5UH9 - chains C and D of the 9 polymer chains in the assembly; structure by X-ray diffraction, 4.40 A resolution (low resolution: residue-level contacts below are approximate; hydrogen-bond / salt-bridge calls are withheld).

# Chain C
Name: DNA-directed RNA polymerase subunit beta
From: Mycobacterium tuberculosis (strain ATCC 25618 / H37Rv)
Notes: EC 2.7.7.6
Reference sequence: P9WGY9 (RPOB_MYCTU); residues 1-1178 here = UniProt positions 1-1178
Chain sequence (1178 residues; each row starts with the number of its first residue):
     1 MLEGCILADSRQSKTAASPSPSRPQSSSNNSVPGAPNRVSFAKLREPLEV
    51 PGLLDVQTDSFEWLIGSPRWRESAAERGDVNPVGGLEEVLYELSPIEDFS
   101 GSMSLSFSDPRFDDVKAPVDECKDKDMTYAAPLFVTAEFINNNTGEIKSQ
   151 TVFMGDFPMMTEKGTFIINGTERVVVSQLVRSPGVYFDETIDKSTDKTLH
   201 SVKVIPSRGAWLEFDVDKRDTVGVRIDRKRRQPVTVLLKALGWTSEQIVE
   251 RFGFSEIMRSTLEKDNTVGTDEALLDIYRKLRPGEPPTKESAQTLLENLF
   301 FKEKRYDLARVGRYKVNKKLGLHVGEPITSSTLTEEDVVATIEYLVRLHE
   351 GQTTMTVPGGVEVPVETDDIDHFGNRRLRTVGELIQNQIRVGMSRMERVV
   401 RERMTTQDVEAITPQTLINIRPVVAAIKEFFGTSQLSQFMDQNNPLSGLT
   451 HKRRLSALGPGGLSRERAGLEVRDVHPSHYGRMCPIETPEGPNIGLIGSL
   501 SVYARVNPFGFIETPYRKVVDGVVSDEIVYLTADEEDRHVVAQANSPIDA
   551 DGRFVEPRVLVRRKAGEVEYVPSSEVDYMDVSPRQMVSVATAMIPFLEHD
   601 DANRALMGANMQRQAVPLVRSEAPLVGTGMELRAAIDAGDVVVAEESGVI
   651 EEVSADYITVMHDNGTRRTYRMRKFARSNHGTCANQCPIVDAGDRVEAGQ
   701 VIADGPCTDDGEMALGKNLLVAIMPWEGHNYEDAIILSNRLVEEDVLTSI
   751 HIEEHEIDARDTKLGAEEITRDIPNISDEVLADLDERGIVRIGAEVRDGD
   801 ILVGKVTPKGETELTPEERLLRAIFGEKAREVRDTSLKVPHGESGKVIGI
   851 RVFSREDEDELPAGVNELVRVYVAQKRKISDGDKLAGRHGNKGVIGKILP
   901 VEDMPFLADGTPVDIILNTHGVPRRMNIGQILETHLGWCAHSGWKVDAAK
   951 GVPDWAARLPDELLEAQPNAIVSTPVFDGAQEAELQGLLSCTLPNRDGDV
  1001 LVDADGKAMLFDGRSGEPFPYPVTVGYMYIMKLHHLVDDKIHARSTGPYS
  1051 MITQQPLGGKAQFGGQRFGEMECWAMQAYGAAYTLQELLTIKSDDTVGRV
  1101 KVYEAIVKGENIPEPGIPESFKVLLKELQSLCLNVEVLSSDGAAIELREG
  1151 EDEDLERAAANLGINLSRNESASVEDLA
Not modelled in the structure: 1-27, 1154-1178
Curated features (UniProtKB/Swiss-Prot):
  - natural variant: Val-423 (V423A: In strain: vr1), Leu-436 (L436P: In strain: vr2), Ser-437 (S437T: In strain: vr3), Gln-438 to Asp-441 (sequence variant, change not given here; In strain: RJ49), Gln-438 (Q438L: In strain: vr4), Phe-439 (F439V: In strain: RJ37), Met-440 to Asn-443 (deletion: In strain: RJ55), Asp-441 (D441V: In strain: vr3), Leu-449 to Lys-452 (sequence variant, change not given here; In strain: RJ48), His-451 (H451D: In strain: vr5; H451L: In strain: SP28; H451N: In strain: vr6; H451P: In strain: vr8; H451Q: In strain: vr1; H451R: In strain: vr7), Ser-456 (S456L: In strain: vr11 and RJ37; S456Q: In strain: vr9; S456W: In strain: vr10), Leu-458 (L458P: In strain: vr12 and SP22)
  - mutagenesis: Glu-138 (E138R: Weakens interaction with TRCF and CarD), Ile-147 (I147A: Weakens interaction with TRCF and CarD), Lys-148 (K148A: Does not affect association with TRCF, but weakens interaction with CarD), Ser-149 (S149A: Does not affect association with TRCF, but weakens interaction with CarD)

# Chain D
Name: DNA-directed RNA polymerase subunit beta'
From: Mycobacterium tuberculosis (strain ATCC 25618 / H37Rv)
Notes: EC 2.7.7.6
Reference sequence: P9WGY7 (RPOC_MYCTU); residues 1-1316 here = UniProt positions 1-1316
Chain sequence (1316 residues; numbered 1 to 1316; the number before each row is that of its first residue):
     1 MLDVNFFDELRIGLATAEDIRQWSYGEVKKPETINYRTLKPEKDGLFCEK
    51 IFGPTRDWECYCGKYKRVRFKGIICERCGVEVTRAKVRRERMGHIELAAP
   101 VTHIWYFKGVPSRLGYLLDLAPKDLEKIIYFAAYVITSVDEEMRHNELST
   151 LEAEMAVERKAVEDQRDGELEARAQKLEADLAELEAEGAKADARRKVRDG
   201 GEREMRQIRDRAQRELDRLEDIWSTFTKLAPKQLIVDENLYRELVDRYGE
   251 YFTGAMGAESIQKLIENFDIDAEAESLRDVIRNGKGQKKLRALKRLKVVA
   301 AFQQSGNSPMGMVLDAVPVIPPELRPMVQLDGGRFATSDLNDLYRRVINR
   351 NNRLKRLIDLGAPEIIVNNEKRMLQESVDALFDNGRRGRPVTGPGNRPLK
   401 SLSDLLKGKQGRFRQNLLGKRVDYSGRSVIVVGPQLKLHQCGLPKLMALE
   451 LFKPFVMKRLVDLNHAQNIKSAKRMVERQRPQVWDVLEEVIAEHPVLLNR
   501 APTLHRLGIQAFEPMLVEGKAIQLHPLVCEAFNADFDGDQMAVHLPLSAE
   551 AQAEARILMLSSNNILSPASGRPLAMPRLDMVTGLYYLTTEVPGDTGEYQ
   601 PASGDHPETGVYSSPAEAIMAADRGVLSVRAKIKVRLTQLRPPVEIEAEL
   651 FGHSGWQPGDAWMAETTLGRVMFNELLPLGYPFVNKQMHKKVQAAIINDL
   701 AERYPMIVVAQTVDKLKDAGFYWATRSGVTVSMADVLVPPRKKEILDHYE
   751 ERADKVEKQFQRGALNHDERNEALVEIWKEATDEVGQALREHYPDDNPII
   801 TIVDSGATGNFTQTRTLAGMKGLVTNPKGEFIPRPVKSSFREGLTVLEYF
   851 INTHGARKGLADTALRTADSGYLTRRLVDVSQDVIVREHDCQTERGIVVE
   901 LAERAPDGTLIRDPYIETSAYARTLGTDAVDEAGNVIVERGQDLGDPEID
   951 ALLAAGITQVKVRSVLTCATSTGVCATCYGRSMATGKLVDIGEAVGIVAA
  1001 QSIGEPGTQLTMRTFHQGGVGEDITGGLPRVQELFEARVPRGKAPIADVT
  1051 GRVRLEDGERFYKITIVPDDGGEEVVYDKISKRQRLRVFKHEDGSERVLS
  1101 DGDHVEVGQQLMEGSADPHEVLRVQGPREVQIHLVREVQEVYRAQGVSIH
  1151 DKHIEVIVRQMLRRVTIIDSGSTEFLPGSLIDRAEFEAENRRVVAEGGEP
  1201 AAGRPVLMGITKASLATDSWLSAASFQETTRVLTDAAINCRSDKLNGLKE
  1251 NVIIGKLIPAGTGINRYRNIAVQPTEEARAAAYTIPSYEDQYYSPDFGAA
  1301 TGAAVPLDDYGYSDYR
Not modelled in the structure: 1-2, 1012-1025, 1282-1316
Ion coordination: Zn2+ site 1: Cys-60, Cys-62, Cys-75, Cys-78; Mg2+: Asp-535, Asp-537, Asp-539 (shared with 1 residue of chain I); Zn2+ site 2: Cys-891, Cys-968, Cys-975, Cys-978
Curated features (UniProtKB/Swiss-Prot):
  - binding site (Zn(2+)): Cys-60, Cys-62, Cys-75, Cys-78, Cys-891, Cys-968, Cys-975, Cys-978
  - binding site (Mg(2+)): Asp-535, Asp-537, Asp-539

# How chain C and chain D interact
Residue-residue contacts (351):
  Asp-196(C) with Lys-1082(D)
  Leu-470(C) with Asp-862(D)
  Arg-473(C) with Arg-857(D)
  Asp-474(C) with His-854(D)
  Val-475(C) with Phe-850(D); His-854(D); Arg-857(D)
  His-476(C) with Phe-850(D)
  Pro-477(C) with Phe-850(D)
  His-479(C) with Phe-850(D)
  Tyr-480(C) with Val-846(D)
  Pro-485(C) with Phe-850(D); Thr-853(D); Arg-857(D)
  Ile-486(C) with Tyr-849(D); Thr-853(D); Arg-857(D)
  Thr-488(C) with Arg-857(D)
  Ile-494(C) with Arg-857(D)
  Gly-495(C) with Arg-857(D)
  Gln-543(C) with Val-846(D); Leu-847(D)
  Val-568(C) with Leu-847(D)
  Met-586(C) with Val-846(D); Phe-850(D)
  Leu-597(C) with Tyr-849(D)
  Glu-598(C) with Gly-843(D); Leu-844(D); Tyr-849(D)
  His-599(C) with Phe-840(D); Arg-841(D); Glu-842(D); Gly-843(D)
  Asp-600(C) with Phe-840(D); Tyr-849(D)
  Asp-601(C) with Lys-821(D); Phe-840(D); Asn-852(D)
  Ala-602(C) with Thr-853(D); Ala-856(D)
  Asn-603(C) with Ala-856(D); Leu-860(D)
  Ala-605(C) with Tyr-849(D)
  Ile-723(C) with Thr-730(D)
  Met-724(C) with Thr-725(D)
  Pro-725(C) with Asp-580(D); Ala-724(D); Thr-725(D); Val-729(D)
  Trp-726(C) with Thr-725(D)
  Glu-727(C) with Pro-434(D); Thr-725(D); Arg-726(D)
  Gly-728(C) with Val-432(D); Phe-721(D)
  His-729(C) with Val-432(D); Pro-434(D)
  Asn-730(C) with Asp-580(D)
  Tyr-731(C) with Val-432(D); Pro-526(D); Cys-529(D); Phe-536(D); Arg-578(D); Leu-579(D); Asp-580(D); Met-581(D); Phe-721(D)
  Glu-732(C) with Asp-535(D); Phe-536(D); Arg-578(D); Leu-579(D)
  Asp-733(C) with Phe-536(D)
  Ala-734(C) with Phe-536(D)
  Arg-760(C) with Asp-331(D)
  Lys-763(C) with Arg-37(D); Leu-39(D)
  Arg-797(C) with Gln-479(D)
  Asp-798(C) with Arg-478(D); Gln-479(D)
  Gly-799(C) with Arg-478(D)
  Asp-800(C) with Arg-478(D)
  Thr-812(C) with Glu-59(D)
  Glu-813(C) with Lys-66(D); Arg-67(D)
  Gly-882(C) with Val-429(D); Val-431(D)
  Lys-884(C) with Asp-537(D)
  Lys-892(C) with Asp-537(D)
  Gly-893(C) with Phe-536(D)
  Val-894(C) with Val-429(D); Ile-430(D); Phe-536(D); Gly-538(D)
  Ile-895(C) with Val-431(D)
  Gly-896(C) with Val-431(D)
  Asn-918(C) with Asp-580(D)
  Thr-919(C) with Val-729(D); Thr-730(D); Val-731(D)
  His-920(C) with Leu-579(D); Asp-580(D); Thr-583(D); Ile-802(D)
  Pro-923(C) with Leu-817(D)
  Arg-924(C) with Thr-808(D); Gln-813(D)
  Met-926(C) with Gln-813(D); Thr-816(D); Leu-817(D); Phe-840(D)
  Ile-928(C) with Leu-817(D); Phe-840(D)
  Ile-931(C) with Val-731(D); Ser-732(D)
  His-935(C) with Ser-732(D); Met-733(D)
  Phe-977(C) with Val-846(D)
  Glu-982(C) with Glu-842(D)
  Leu-985(C) with Met-733(D)
  Gln-986(C) with Met-733(D)
  Asp-1005(C) with Ser-732(D); Ala-734(D)
  Lys-1007(C) with Ser-732(D); Asp-735(D)
  Asp-1012(C) with Arg-726(D)
  Ser-1015(C) with Arg-726(D)
  Phe-1019(C) with Thr-725(D)
  Tyr-1021(C) with Tyr-587(D); Arg-630(D); Ser-727(D); Gly-728(D)
  Pro-1022(C) with Thr-730(D)
  Val-1023(C) with Thr-730(D)
  Thr-1024(C) with Thr-730(D); Val-731(D); Ser-732(D)
  Val-1037(C) with Lys-520(D)
  Asp-1038(C) with Lys-520(D)
  Lys-1040(C) with Arg-427(D); Val-429(D); Gln-540(D)
  Ile-1041(C) with Arg-427(D); Ser-428(D); Met-447(D); Lys-520(D)
  His-1042(C) with Gly-426(D); Arg-427(D)
  Ala-1043(C) with Ser-425(D); Gly-426(D)
  Arg-1044(C) with Asp-423(D); Tyr-424(D); Ser-425(D); Glu-450(D); Leu-451(D)
  Ser-1045(C) with Asp-423(D); Tyr-424(D); Glu-450(D); Lys-453(D)
  Thr-1046(C) with Asp-423(D)
  Tyr-1049(C) with Asp-423(D)
  Met-1051(C) with Arg-89(D); Val-328(D)
  Ile-1052(C) with Arg-89(D); Leu-324(D)
  Thr-1053(C) with Arg-412(D); Asn-416(D)
  Gln-1054(C) with Arg-89(D)
  Gln-1055(C) with Asn-416(D); Lys-420(D); Arg-421(D)
  Pro-1056(C) with Arg-421(D); Val-422(D); Asp-423(D)
  Leu-1057(C) with Arg-421(D)
  Gly-1058(C) with Arg-421(D)
  Phe-1063(C) with Glu-450(D)
  Gly-1065(C) with Arg-421(D); Val-422(D); Ser-425(D)
  Gln-1066(C) with Arg-421(D); Val-422(D); Ser-425(D); Gly-426(D); Arg-427(D)
  Arg-1067(C) with Gln-415(D); Gly-419(D); Lys-420(D); Arg-421(D)
  Phe-1068(C) with Gly-419(D); Lys-420(D); Val-422(D); Ile-509(D); His-544(D)
  Gly-1069(C) with Leu-418(D); Gly-419(D)
  Glu-1070(C) with Arg-414(D); Leu-418(D); Arg-875(D)
  Met-1071(C) with Thr-503(D)
  Glu-1072(C) with Asn-499(D); Thr-503(D)
  Cys-1073(C) with Leu-418(D)
  Trp-1074(C) with Thr-874(D); Arg-875(D); Ile-997(D); Gln-1001(D)
  Ala-1075(C) with Thr-503(D); Arg-506(D); Gln-1001(D)
  Met-1076(C) with Ile-509(D); Met-559(D)
  Gln-1077(C) with Gln-882(D); Ala-994(D); Ile-997(D); Leu-1248(D); Ile-1258(D)
  Ala-1078(C) with Arg-506(D); Val-998(D); Gln-1001(D)
  Tyr-1079(C) with Arg-506(D); Leu-507(D); Ile-509(D); Met-559(D); Asn-564(D)
  Gly-1080(C) with Leu-558(D); Gly-1261(D); Thr-1262(D)
  Ala-1081(C) with Glu-554(D); Met-559(D)
  Ala-1082(C) with Glu-554(D); Ala-1260(D); Thr-1262(D); Gly-1263(D)
  Tyr-1083(C) with Glu-550(D); Glu-554(D); Leu-1257(D); Thr-1262(D); Arg-1268(D)
  Thr-1084(C) with Ala-551(D); Glu-554(D)
  Leu-1085(C) with Ile-1258(D)
  Gln-1086(C) with Gly-1255(D); Leu-1257(D)
  Glu-1087(C) with Pro-546(D); Leu-547(D); Ser-548(D); Ala-551(D)
  Leu-1088(C) with Val-422(D)
  Leu-1089(C) with Leu-417(D); Lys-420(D); Val-1252(D)
  Thr-1090(C) with Gly-1255(D)
  Lys-1092(C) with Val-422(D); Asp-423(D); Tyr-424(D); His-544(D); Leu-545(D)
  Ser-1093(C) with Lys-420(D); Arg-421(D)
  Asp-1094(C) with Lys-420(D)
  Thr-1096(C) with Lys-86(D)
  Val-1102(C) with Leu-547(D)
  Tyr-1103(C) with Tyr-424(D); Met-457(D); Lys-473(D)
  Ile-1106(C) with Pro-454(D); Phe-455(D)
  Val-1107(C) with Pro-454(D); Lys-458(D); Ile-469(D)
  Gly-1109(C) with Lys-458(D)
  Ile-1112(C) with Ser-548(D)
  Glu-1114(C) with Phe-6(D)
  Pro-1115(C) with Asn-5(D)
  Gly-1116(C) with Asn-5(D)
  Ile-1117(C) with Asn-5(D)
  Pro-1118(C) with Ile-1254(D); Gly-1255(D)
  Glu-1119(C) with Arg-89(D)
  Ser-1120(C) with Asn-416(D); Lys-420(D)
  Phe-1121(C) with Ile-1253(D)
  Val-1123(C) with Leu-324(D); Arg-412(D)
  Leu-1124(C) with Leu-406(D); Arg-412(D); Phe-413(D); Leu-417(D)
  Lys-1126(C) with Glu-90(D); Met-92(D); Ile-320(D); Leu-324(D)
  Glu-1127(C) with Ile-320(D); Leu-405(D); Leu-406(D); Arg-412(D)
  Leu-1128(C) with Leu-406(D); Leu-1233(D)
  Gln-1129(C) with Trp-23(D); Met-92(D); Pro-318(D)
  Ser-1130(C) with Pro-318(D); Ile-320(D); Phe-382(D); Leu-402(D)
  Leu-1131(C) with His-103(D); Trp-105(D); Phe-382(D); Leu-402(D); Ser-403(D); Leu-406(D)
  Cys-1132(C) with Leu-14(D); Ala-15(D); His-103(D); Leu-314(D); Pro-318(D); Phe-382(D)
  Leu-1133(C) with Gly-13(D); Trp-23(D); Trp-105(D); Tyr-106(D)
  Asn-1134(C) with Ile-12(D); Gly-13(D); Ala-15(D); Asp-19(D); Trp-23(D)
  Val-1135(C) with Arg-11(D); Ile-12(D)
  Glu-1136(C) with Leu-10(D); Arg-11(D)
  Val-1137(C) with Phe-7(D); Glu-9(D); Leu-10(D)
  Leu-1138(C) with Phe-7(D); Asp-8(D); Glu-9(D); Arg-11(D)
  Ser-1140(C) with Asp-8(D)
  Gly-1142(C) with Arg-11(D)
  Ile-1145(C) with Phe-7(D)
  Arg-1148(C) with Lys-86(D); Glu-90(D)
  Glu-1149(C) with Glu-90(D)
  Gly-1150(C) with Tyr-25(D)
  Glu-1151(C) with Gln-22(D)
  Asp-1152(C) with Gln-22(D); Trp-23(D); Ser-24(D)
  Glu-1153(C) with Arg-21(D); Gln-22(D); Ser-24(D)
Also at the interface, not in a pair above, chain C (175 interface residues in all): Arg-562, Pro-583, Asp-758, Asp-881, Lys-897, Val-922, Leu-932, Gln-981, Leu-989, Pro-1020, Arg-1099, Lys-1108, Ser-1139, Leu-1147
Also at the interface, not in a pair above, chain D (192 interface residues in all): Ile-20, Gly-26, Val-68, Val-87, Glu-323, Pro-326, Tyr-344, Gln-435, Pro-444, Leu-446, Glu-477, Leu-497, Ala-501, Leu-504, His-505, Gln-510, Ala-521, Ala-534, Tyr-722, Ala-807, Gly-809, Pro-827, Thr-845, Ala-861, Gly-871, Val-878, Trp-1220, Ala-1237, Ser-1242, Lys-1249, Lys-1256

# Summary
175 residues of chain C and 192 residues of chain D are in contact. The Zn2+ site 1 is built by Cys-60(D),
Cys-62(D), Cys-75(D) and Cys-78(D). From UniProt: 4 mutagenesis sites on chain C; 8 Zn2+-binding residues and
3 Mg2+-binding residues on chain D.
Chain C is DNA-directed RNA polymerase subunit beta and chain D is DNA-directed RNA polymerase subunit beta',
both from Mycobacterium tuberculosis (strain ATCC 25618 / H37Rv); the structure, Crystal structure of
Mycobacterium tuberculosis transcription initiation complex containing 2nt RNA, was determined by X-ray
diffraction, deposited together with 5UH5, 5UH6, 5UH8, 5UHA, 5UHB, 5UHC and 4 further entries.
